PDB entry 5LUC | X-ray diffraction, 1.80 A resolution | chains A and B

[Chain A (and B)]
Protein: Serine--pyruvate aminotransferase
From: Homo sapiens
Notes: EC 2.6.1.51, 2.6.1.44; chain B of this document is another copy of the same molecule, construct and numbering; everything in this record applies to it too
Reference sequence: P21549 (SPYA_HUMAN); residue numbers follow UniProt; this construct covers 1-392
Sequence (403 residues; numbered -10 to 392; the number before each row is that of its first residue; numbers below 1 keep their minus sign (Met-10 is residue -10)):
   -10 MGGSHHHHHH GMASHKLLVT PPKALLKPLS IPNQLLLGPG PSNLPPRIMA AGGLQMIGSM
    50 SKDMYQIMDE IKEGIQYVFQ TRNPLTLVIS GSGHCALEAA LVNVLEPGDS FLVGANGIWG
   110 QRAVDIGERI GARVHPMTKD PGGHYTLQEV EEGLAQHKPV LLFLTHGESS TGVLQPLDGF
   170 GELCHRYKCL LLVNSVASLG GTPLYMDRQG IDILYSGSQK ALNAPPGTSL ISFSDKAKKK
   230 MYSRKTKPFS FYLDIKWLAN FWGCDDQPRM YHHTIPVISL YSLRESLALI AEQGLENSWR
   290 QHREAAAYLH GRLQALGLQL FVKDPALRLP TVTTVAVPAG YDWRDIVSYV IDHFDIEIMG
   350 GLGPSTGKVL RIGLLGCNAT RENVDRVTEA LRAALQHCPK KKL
Not modelled in the structure: -10 to 3, 391-392 (chain B: -10 to 4, 391-392)
Covalent attachments: pyridoxal phosphate (PLP) linked to Lys209
Sequence notes: initiating methionine (-10); expression tag (-9 to 0); engineered mutation Asn183 (Asp in P21549)
Small-molecule neighbours:
  - pyridoxal phosphate (PLP), molecule 1: Ser81, Gly82, His83, Trp108, Thr154, Gly156, Ser158, Asn183, Val185, Ala186, Gln208
  - pyridoxal phosphate (PLP), molecule 2: Tyr260, His262, Thr263
Swiss-Prot annotation at these positions:
  - binding site (substrate): Arg360
  - modified residue: Thr9 (Phosphothreonine), Lys209 (N6-(pyridoxal phosphate)lysine), Lys225 (N6-acetyllysine), Lys234 (N6-acetyllysine), Lys312 (N6-acetyllysine)
  - natural variant: Thr9 (T9N: No loss of alanine--glyoxylate aminotransferase activity), Pro11 (P11L: In allele minor), Arg36 (R36C: In HP1), Gly41 (G41E: In HP1; G41R: In HP1; G41V: In HP1), Gly47 (G47R: In HP1), Gly82 (G82E: In HP1; G82R: In HP1), Glu95 (E95EE: In HP1), Trp108 (W108R: In HP1), Ala112 (A112D: In HP1), Gly116 (G116R: In HP1), Val139 (deletion: In HP1), Leu150 (L150P: In HP1), 28 further natural variant entries in UniProt
  - mutagenesis: Lys209 (K209R: Affects pyridoxal phosphate binding; loss of alanine--glyoxylate aminotransferase activity)
What the authors report for this chain:
  - catalytic residues: Lys209 (proposed by the authors, not directly observed)
  - disease-associated variants - S187F: increased binding to pyridoxal phosphate (citing earlier work)
  - disease-associated variants - S187F (Kd 12 mM): decreased binding to alanine (citing earlier work)

[Interface between chain A and chain B]
Pairs across the interface - 175 pairs, chain A then chain B:
  His4(A) - Arg197(B)  hydrogen bond (backbone-side chain)
  Lys5(A) - Arg197(B)  hydrogen bond (backbone-side chain)
  Leu6(A) - Gln69(B)
  Leu6(A) - Tyr194(B)  hydrophobic
  Leu6(A) - Arg197(B)
  Leu6(A) - Leu284(B)  hydrophobic
  Leu6(A) - Glu285(B)
  Leu7(A) - Gln69(B)  hydrogen bond (backbone-side chain)
  Leu7(A) - Arg71(B)  hydrogen bond (backbone-side chain)
  Val8(A) - Gln65(B)
  Val8(A) - Tyr66(B)
  Val8(A) - Gln69(B)  hydrogen bond (backbone-side chain)
  Val8(A) - Thr70(B)
  Val8(A) - Arg71(B)
  Thr9(A) - Tyr66(B)
  Pro10(A) - Tyr66(B)
  Pro10(A) - Ala280(B)
  Pro11(A) - Glu62(B)
  Pro11(A) - Tyr66(B)
  Ala13(A) - Glu59(B)
  Ala13(A) - Arg273(B)  hydrogen bond (backbone-side chain)
  Leu14(A) - Glu59(B)
  Leu14(A) - Gly63(B)
  Leu14(A) - Arg273(B)
  Leu14(A) - Ala277(B)
  Leu15(A) - Glu281(B)
  Lys16(A) - Arg273(B)  hydrogen bond (backbone-side chain)
  Pro17(A) - Arg273(B)
  Leu18(A) - Leu43(B)  hydrophobic
  Leu18(A) - Arg273(B)
  Leu18(A) - Glu274(B)
  Ile20(A) - Gln44(B)
  Ile20(A) - Ile46(B)  hydrophobic
  Ile20(A) - Tyr270(B)
  Pro21(A) - Ile46(B)
  Pro21(A) - Asp52(B)
  Gln23(A) - Ile46(B)
  Gln23(A) - Gly47(B)  hydrogen bond (side chain-backbone)
  Leu25(A) - Met45(B)  hydrophobic
  Leu25(A) - Ile46(B)
  Leu25(A) - Gly47(B)
  Pro30(A) - Met45(B)  hydrophobic
  Pro30(A) - Ser48(B)
  Ser31(A) - Met45(B)
  Asn32(A) - Gln44(B)  hydrogen bond
  Asn32(A) - Met45(B)
  Leu33(A) - Leu43(B)
  Leu33(A) - Gln44(B)  hydrogen bond (backbone-side chain)
  Leu33(A) - Met45(B)  hydrophobic
  Met38(A) - Gly42(B)
  Met38(A) - Leu43(B)
  Met38(A) - Gln44(B)  hydrogen bond
  Gly41(A) - Gly41(B)
  Gly42(A) - Met38(B)
  Leu43(A) - Leu18(B)  hydrophobic
  Leu43(A) - Leu33(B)
  Leu43(A) - Met38(B)
  Gln44(A) - Ile20(B)
  Gln44(A) - Asn32(B)  hydrogen bond
  Gln44(A) - Leu33(B)  hydrogen bond (side chain-backbone)
  Gln44(A) - Met38(B)
  Met45(A) - Leu25(B)  hydrophobic
  Met45(A) - Pro30(B)  hydrophobic
  Met45(A) - Ser31(B)
  Met45(A) - Asn32(B)
  Met45(A) - Leu33(B)  hydrophobic
  Met45(A) - Pro215(B)
  Ile46(A) - Pro21(B)
  Ile46(A) - Gln23(B)
  Ile46(A) - Leu25(B)
  Gly47(A) - Gln23(B)  hydrogen bond (backbone-side chain)
  Gly47(A) - Leu25(B)
  Gly47(A) - Glu346(B)
  Ser48(A) - Pro30(B)
  Asp52(A) - Pro21(B)
  Glu59(A) - Ala13(B)
  Glu59(A) - Leu14(B)
  Glu62(A) - Pro11(B)
  Gly63(A) - Leu14(B)
  Gln65(A) - Val8(B)
  Tyr66(A) - Val8(B)
  Tyr66(A) - Thr9(B)
  Tyr66(A) - Pro10(B)
  Tyr66(A) - Pro11(B)
  Gln69(A) - Leu6(B)
  Gln69(A) - Leu7(B)  hydrogen bond (side chain-backbone)
  Gln69(A) - Val8(B)  hydrogen bond (side chain-backbone)
  Thr70(A) - Val8(B)
  Arg71(A) - Leu7(B)  hydrogen bond (side chain-backbone)
  Arg71(A) - Val8(B)
  Gly80(A) - Tyr241(B)
  Ser81(A) - Tyr241(B)  hydrogen bond (backbone-side chain)
  Ser81(A) - His262(B)
  Ser81(A) - Thr263(B)
  His83(A) - Phe240(B)
  His83(A) - Tyr241(B)
  His83(A) - Tyr260(B)
  His83(A) - His261(B)  hydrogen bond (side chain-backbone)
  Cys84(A) - Tyr241(B)
  Glu87(A) - Ser239(B)  hydrogen bond
  Glu87(A) - Phe240(B)  hydrogen bond (side chain-backbone)
  Glu87(A) - Tyr241(B)  hydrogen bond (side chain-backbone)
  Trp108(A) - Tyr260(B)
  Arg111(A) - Phe240(B)
  Arg111(A) - Trp246(B)
  Arg111(A) - Tyr260(B)  hydrogen bond (side chain-backbone)
  Arg111(A) - His261(B)  hydrogen bond (side chain-backbone)
  Asp114(A) - Phe240(B)
  Ile115(A) - Phe240(B)  hydrophobic
  Arg118(A) - Lys236(B)
  Arg118(A) - Pro237(B)  hydrogen bond (side chain-backbone)
  Arg118(A) - Phe238(B)
  Arg118(A) - Ser239(B)  hydrogen bond (side chain-backbone)
  Arg118(A) - Phe240(B)
  Arg118(A) - Asp243(B)  salt bridge
  Arg118(A) - Trp246(B)
  Ile119(A) - Phe238(B)
  Tyr194(A) - Leu6(B)  hydrophobic
  Asp196(A) - Leu7(B)
  Arg197(A) - Lys5(B)  hydrogen bond (side chain-backbone)
  Gln208(A) - Thr263(B)
  Pro214(A) - Ile267(B)  hydrophobic
  Pro215(A) - Met45(B)
  Pro215(A) - Thr263(B)
  Pro215(A) - Ile264(B)
  Pro215(A) - Pro265(B)
  Pro215(A) - Val266(B)
  Lys236(A) - Arg118(B)
  Pro237(A) - Arg118(B)  hydrogen bond (backbone-side chain)
  Phe238(A) - Arg118(B)
  Phe238(A) - Ile119(B)
  Phe238(A) - Phe238(B)  hydrophobic
  Ser239(A) - Glu87(B)  hydrogen bond
  Ser239(A) - Arg118(B)  hydrogen bond (backbone-side chain)
  Phe240(A) - His83(B)
  Phe240(A) - Glu87(B)  hydrogen bond (backbone-side chain)
  Phe240(A) - Arg111(B)
  Phe240(A) - Asp114(B)
  Phe240(A) - Ile115(B)  hydrophobic
  Phe240(A) - Arg118(B)
  Tyr241(A) - Gly80(B)
  Tyr241(A) - Ser81(B)  hydrogen bond (side chain-backbone)
  Tyr241(A) - His83(B)
  Tyr241(A) - Cys84(B)
  Tyr241(A) - Glu87(B)  hydrogen bond (backbone-side chain)
  Asp243(A) - Arg118(B)  salt bridge
  Trp246(A) - Arg111(B)
  Tyr260(A) - His83(B)
  Tyr260(A) - Trp108(B)
  Tyr260(A) - Arg111(B)  hydrogen bond (backbone-side chain)
  His261(A) - His83(B)
  His261(A) - Arg111(B)  hydrogen bond (backbone-side chain)
  His262(A) - Ser81(B)
  His262(A) - His83(B)
  Thr263(A) - Pro30(B)
  Thr263(A) - Ser81(B)
  Thr263(A) - Gln208(B)
  Thr263(A) - Pro215(B)
  Ile264(A) - Pro215(B)
  Pro265(A) - Pro215(B)
  Val266(A) - Pro215(B)
  Ile267(A) - Pro214(B)  hydrophobic
  Tyr270(A) - Leu18(B)  hydrophobic
  Tyr270(A) - Ile20(B)
  Arg273(A) - Ala13(B)  hydrogen bond (side chain-backbone)
  Arg273(A) - Leu14(B)
  Arg273(A) - Lys16(B)  hydrogen bond (side chain-backbone)
  Arg273(A) - Pro17(B)
  Arg273(A) - Leu18(B)
  Glu274(A) - Leu18(B)
  Ala277(A) - Leu14(B)
  Ala280(A) - Pro10(B)
  Glu281(A) - Leu15(B)
  Glu285(A) - Leu6(B)
  Glu346(A) - Gly47(B)
Other interface residues (no listed pair), chain A (92 interface residues in all): Arg36, Ala40, Ser50, Ile56, Ser79, Gly216, Ser268, Leu276, Leu284, Trp288, Leu351
Other interface residues (no listed pair), chain B (89 interface residues in all): Ala40, Ser50, Ile56, Ser79, Gly216, Ser268, Leu276, Trp288, Leu351

[Summary]
92 residues of chain A face 89 of chain B across their interface, with 37 hydrogen bonds and 2 salt bridges.
Polar pairs include Arg118(A)-Asp243(B), His4(A)-Arg197(B) and Lys5(A)-Arg197(B). Bound to chain A: pyridoxal
phosphate. Pyridoxal phosphate is covalently linked to Lys209(A). From the paper: the catalytic residue
Lys209(A); S187F of chain A increases binding to pyridoxal phosphate.
Chain A and chain B are both Serine--pyruvate aminotransferase (Homo sapiens); the structure, Crystal
structure of the D183N variant of human Alanine:Glyoxylate Aminotransferase major allele (AGT-Ma) at 1.8
Angstrom ..., was determined by X-ray diffraction together with 5OFY, 5OG0, 5HHY and 5F9S from the same study.
